9IVG - chains R and B of the 6 polymer chains in the assembly; structure by electron microscopy, 3.00 A resolution.

[Chain R]
Name: Glucagon-like peptide 1 receptor
From: Homo sapiens
Reference sequence: P43220 (GLP1R_HUMAN); numbering as in UniProt (aligned over 24-463)
Amino-acid sequence (440 residues; numbered 24 to 463; the number before each row is that of its first residue):
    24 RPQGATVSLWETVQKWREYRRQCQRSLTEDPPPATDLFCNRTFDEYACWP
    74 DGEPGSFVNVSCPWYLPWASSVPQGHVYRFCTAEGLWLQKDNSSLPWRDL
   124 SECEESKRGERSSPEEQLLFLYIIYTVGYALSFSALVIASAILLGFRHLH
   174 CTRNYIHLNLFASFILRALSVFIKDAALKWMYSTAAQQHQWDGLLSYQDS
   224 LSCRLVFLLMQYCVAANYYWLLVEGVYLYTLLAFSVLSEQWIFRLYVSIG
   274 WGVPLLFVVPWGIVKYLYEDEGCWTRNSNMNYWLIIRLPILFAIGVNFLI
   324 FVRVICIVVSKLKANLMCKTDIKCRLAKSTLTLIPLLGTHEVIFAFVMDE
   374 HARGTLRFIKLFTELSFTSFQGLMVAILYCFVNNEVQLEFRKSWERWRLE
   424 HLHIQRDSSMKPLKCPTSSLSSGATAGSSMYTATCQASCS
Not modelled in the structure: 24-30, 131-134, 369-373, 424-463
Cystine bridges: Cys46-Cys71, Cys62-Cys104, Cys85-Cys126, Cys226-Cys296
What the authors report for this chain:
  - conformationally variable residues (domain motion, helix shift): Ser31, Glu139, Lys202, Thr378
  - mutagenesis - Q234A (15-fold), V237F (257-fold), V237L (6-fold): decreased signaling in response to GLP-1(7-36)
  - mutagenesis - Q234A, V237F, V237L: decreased signaling with Glp-1(9-36)
  - mutagenesis - D198A, K202A, L388A, L388I: abolished signaling with Glp-1(9-36)
  - contacts within the chain: Tyr145-Asp198
  - mutagenesis - L142A, L142F, Y145A: unchanged signaling in response to GLP-1(7-36)

[Chain B]
Name: Guanine nucleotide-binding protein G(I)/G(S)/G(T) subunit beta-1
From: Homo sapiens
Reference sequence: P62873 (GBB1_HUMAN); residue numbers follow UniProt; this construct covers 2-340
Amino-acid sequence (345 residues; each row starts with the number of its first residue; numbers below 1 keep their minus sign (Met-4 is residue -4)):
    -4 MGSLLQSELDQLRQEAEQLKNQIRDARKACADATLSQITNNIDPVGRIQM
    46 RTRRTLRGHLAKIYAMHWGTDSRLLVSASQDGKLIIWDSYTTNKVHAIPL
    96 RSSWVMTCAYAPSGNYVACGGLDNICSIYNLKTREGNVRVSRELAGHTGY
   146 LSCCRFLDDNQIVTSSGDTTCALWDIETGQQTTTFTGHTGDVMSLSLAPD
   196 TRLFVSGACDASAKLWDVREGMCRQTFTGHESDINAICFFPNGNAFATGS
   246 DDATCRLFDLRADQELMTYSHDNIICGITSVSFSKSGRLLLAGYDDFNCN
   296 VWDALKADRAGVLAGHDNRVSCLGVTDDGMAVATGSWDSFLKIWN
Not modelled in the structure: -4 to 2
Sequence notes: initiating methionine (-4); expression tag (-3 to 1)
UniProt features mapped onto this chain:
  - modified residue: Ser2 (N-acetylserine), His266 (Phosphohistidine)
  - natural variant: Leu30 (L30F: In MRD42; uncertain significance), Arg52 (R52G: In MRD42), Gly64 (G64V: In MRD42), Asp76 (D76E: In MRD42; D76G: In MRD42), Gly77 (G77S: In MRD42), Lys78 (K78R: In MRD42), Ile80 (I80N: In MRD42; I80T: In MRD42), His91 (H91R: In MRD42; uncertain significance), Ala92 (A92T: In MRD42), Pro94 (P94S: In MRD42), Leu95 (L95P: In MRD42), Arg96 (R96L: In MRD42), 5 further natural variant entries in UniProt

[How chain R and chain B interact]
Contacting residue pairs (6; chain R residue first):
  Arg170(R) - Arg52(B)
  His171(R) - Asp312(B)  salt bridge
  Lys415(R) - Asp312(B)  salt bridge
  Arg419(R) - Ala309(B)
  Arg419(R) - Gly310(B)
  Glu423(R) - Gln44(B)
Other interface residues (no listed pair), chain R (7 interface residues in all): Glu412, Leu422
Other interface residues (no listed pair), chain B (8 interface residues in all): Arg42, Arg46, Asn293

[In short]
The interface between chain R and chain B involves 7 residues on one side and 8 on the other; the contacts
include 2 salt bridges. Among the polar pairs are His171(R)-Asp312(B) and Lys415(R)-Asp312(B). From the paper:
D198A, K202A and L388A of chain R, among others, abolish signaling with Glp-1(9-36); conformational
variability at Ser31(R), Glu139(R) and Lys202(R) among others; 10 substitutions were tested in all.
Here chain R is Glucagon-like peptide 1 receptor and chain B is Guanine nucleotide-binding protein
G(I)/G(S)/G(T) subunit beta-1, both from Homo sapiens. Entry 9IVG (Cryo-EM structure of the GLP-1(9-36)-bound
human GLP-1R-Gs complex) was determined by electron microscopy together with 9IVM from the same study.
